6CUZ - chains A and B; structure by X-ray diffraction, 1.75 A resolution.

# Chain A
Protein: Tryptophan synthase beta chain 1
Source organism: Pyrococcus furiosus (strain ATCC 43587 / DSM 3638 / JCM 8422 / Vc1)
Notes: EC 4.2.1.20
UniProtKB: Q8U093 (TRPB1_PYRFU); numbering as in UniProt (aligned over 1-388)
Sequence (388 residues; each row starts with the number of its first residue):
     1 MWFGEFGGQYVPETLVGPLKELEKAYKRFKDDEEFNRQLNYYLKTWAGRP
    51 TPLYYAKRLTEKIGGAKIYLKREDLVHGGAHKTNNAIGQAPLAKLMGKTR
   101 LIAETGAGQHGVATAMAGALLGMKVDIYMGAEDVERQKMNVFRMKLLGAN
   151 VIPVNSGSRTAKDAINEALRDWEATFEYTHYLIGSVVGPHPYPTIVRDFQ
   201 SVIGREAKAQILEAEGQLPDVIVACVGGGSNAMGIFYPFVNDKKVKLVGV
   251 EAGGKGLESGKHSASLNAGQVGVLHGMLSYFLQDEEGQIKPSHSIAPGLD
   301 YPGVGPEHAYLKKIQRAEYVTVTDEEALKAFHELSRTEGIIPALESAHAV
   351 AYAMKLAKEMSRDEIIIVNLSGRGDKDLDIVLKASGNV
Not modelled in the structure: 384-388
Construct notes: engineered mutation Val16 (Ile in Q8U093), Gly17 (Glu in Q8U093), Pro91 (Leu in Q8U093), Leu95 (Phe in Q8U093), Ala161 (Leu in Q8U093), Glu173 (Val in Q8U093), Leu274 (Phe in Q8U093), Ser292 (Thr in Q8U093), Ala384 (Val in Q8U093)
Ion coordination: Na+ site 1: Gly48 (shared with Gly48(B), Pro50(B) of chain B); Na+ site 2: Ser263, Ser265, Tyr301, Gly303
Ligand contacts: FEV ((2E)-2-[(E)-({3-hydroxy-2-methyl-5-[(phosphonooxy)methyl]pyridin-4-yl}methylidene)amino]pent-2-enoic acid): Ala80, His81, Lys82, Thr105, Gly106, Ala107, Gly108, Gln109, His110, Ser185, Cys225, Val226, Gly227, Gly228, Gly229, Ser230, Asn231, Gly298, Leu299, Tyr301, Ala343, Glu345, Ser371, Gly372
UniProt features mapped onto this chain:
  - modified residue: Lys82 (N6-(pyridoxal phosphate)lysine)

# Chain B
Protein: Tryptophan synthase beta chain 1
Source organism: Pyrococcus furiosus (strain ATCC 43587 / DSM 3638 / JCM 8422 / Vc1)
Notes: EC 4.2.1.20
UniProtKB: Q8U093 (TRPB1_PYRFU); residue numbers follow UniProt; this construct covers 1-388
Sequence (388 residues; numbered 1 to 388; the number before each row is that of its first residue):
     1 MWFGEFGGQYVPETLVGPLKELEKAYKRFKDDEEFNRQLNYYLKTWAGRP
    51 TPLYYAKRLTEKIGGAKIYLKREDLVHGGAHKTNNAIGQAPLAKLMGKTR
   101 LIAETGAGQHGVATAMAGALLGMKVDIYMGAEDVERQKMNVFRMKLLGAN
   151 VIPVNSGSRTAKDAINEALRDWEATFEYTHYLIGSVVGPHPYPTIVRDFQ
   201 SVIGREAKAQILEAEGQLPDVIVACVGGGSNAMGIFYPFVNDKKVKLVGV
   251 EAGGKGLESGKHSASLNAGQVGVLHGMLSYFLQDEEGQIKPSHSIAPGLD
   301 YPGVGPEHAYLKKIQRAEYVTVTDEEALKAFHELSRTEGIIPALESAHAV
   351 AYAMKLAKEMSRDEIIIVNLSGRGDKDLDIVLKASGNV
Not modelled in the structure: 130-134, 156-157, 285, 385-388
Construct notes: engineered mutation Val16 (Ile in Q8U093), Gly17 (Glu in Q8U093), Pro91 (Leu in Q8U093), Leu95 (Phe in Q8U093), Ala161 (Leu in Q8U093), Glu173 (Val in Q8U093), Leu274 (Phe in Q8U093), Ser292 (Thr in Q8U093), Ala384 (Val in Q8U093)
Modified residues: Lys82 ((2S)-2-amino-6-[[3-hydroxy-2-methyl-5-(phosphonooxymethyl)pyridin-4-yl]methylideneamino]hexanoic acid; LLP)
Ion coordination: Na+ site 1: Gly48, Pro50 (shared with Gly48(A) of chain A); Na+ site 2: Ser263, Ser265, Tyr301, Gly303
UniProt features mapped onto this chain:
  - modified residue: Lys82 (N6-(pyridoxal phosphate)lysine)

# Chain A / chain B interface
Pairs across the interface (84; chain A residue first):
  Tyr41(A) - Tyr55(B)
  Lys44(A) - Pro52(B)
  Lys44(A) - Glu213(B)  salt bridge
  Thr45(A) - Pro52(B)
  Thr45(A) - Leu53(B)
  Thr45(A) - Tyr54(B)
  Thr45(A) - Arg72(B)
  Trp46(A) - Tyr54(B)
  Trp46(A) - Arg72(B)  hydrogen bond (backbone-side chain)
  Trp46(A) - Leu75(B)
  Trp46(A) - Glu338(B)  hydrogen bond (side chain-backbone)
  Trp46(A) - Gly339(B)
  Trp46(A) - Ile340(B)
  Gly48(A) - Pro52(B)
  Pro52(A) - Lys44(B)
  Pro52(A) - Thr45(B)
  Leu53(A) - Thr45(B)
  Tyr54(A) - Thr45(B)
  Tyr54(A) - Trp46(B)
  Tyr54(A) - Leu120(B)
  Tyr55(A) - Tyr41(B)
  Arg58(A) - Leu120(B)
  Arg58(A) - Leu121(B)  hydrogen bond (side chain-backbone)
  Arg58(A) - Gly122(B)
  Arg72(A) - Thr45(B)  hydrogen bond (side chain-backbone)
  Arg72(A) - Trp46(B)  hydrogen bond (side chain-backbone)
  Arg72(A) - His77(B)  hydrogen bond
  Leu75(A) - Gly48(B)
  Leu75(A) - His77(B)
  His77(A) - Arg72(B)  hydrogen bond
  His77(A) - Leu75(B)
  His77(A) - Gly339(B)  hydrogen bond (side chain-backbone)
  His77(A) - Ile340(B)
  Met116(A) - Gly339(B)
  Ala119(A) - Arg58(B)  hydrogen bond (backbone-side chain)
  Ala119(A) - Ser335(B)
  Ala119(A) - Arg336(B)
  Ala119(A) - Thr337(B)
  Ala119(A) - Gly339(B)
  Leu120(A) - Tyr54(B)
  Leu120(A) - Arg58(B)
  Leu120(A) - Thr337(B)
  Leu120(A) - Glu338(B)
  Gly122(A) - Arg58(B)
  Met139(A) - Leu378(B)  hydrophobic
  Phe142(A) - Leu378(B)
  Phe142(A) - Leu382(B)  hydrophobic
  Arg143(A) - Asp375(B)  salt bridge
  Arg143(A) - Leu378(B)
  Leu146(A) - Phe331(B)  hydrophobic
  Leu146(A) - His332(B)
  Leu146(A) - Ser335(B)
  Leu146(A) - Arg336(B)
  Leu146(A) - Leu378(B)  hydrophobic
  Leu147(A) - Ser335(B)
  Leu147(A) - Gly339(B)
  Leu147(A) - Ile341(B)  hydrophobic
  Gly148(A) - Arg336(B)
  Phe331(A) - Leu146(B)  hydrophobic
  His332(A) - Leu146(B)
  Ser335(A) - Ala119(B)
  Ser335(A) - Leu146(B)
  Ser335(A) - Leu147(B)
  Arg336(A) - Ala119(B)
  Arg336(A) - Leu146(B)
  Arg336(A) - Gly148(B)
  Thr337(A) - Ala119(B)
  Glu338(A) - Trp46(B)  hydrogen bond (backbone-side chain)
  Gly339(A) - Trp46(B)
  Gly339(A) - His77(B)  hydrogen bond (backbone-side chain)
  Gly339(A) - Met116(B)
  Gly339(A) - Ala119(B)
  Gly339(A) - Leu147(B)
  Ile340(A) - Trp46(B)
  Ile340(A) - His77(B)
  Ile341(A) - Arg143(B)
  Arg373(A) - Arg373(B)
  Arg373(A) - Asp375(B)  salt bridge
  Asp375(A) - Arg143(B)  salt bridge
  Asp375(A) - Arg373(B)  salt bridge
  Leu378(A) - Met139(B)
  Leu378(A) - Phe142(B)
  Leu378(A) - Arg143(B)
  Leu378(A) - Leu146(B)  hydrophobic
Also at the interface, not in a pair above, chain A (41 interface residues in all): Ala47, Asp74, Leu121, Lys145, Val381, Leu382
Also at the interface, not in a pair above, chain B (43 interface residues in all): Ala47, Asp74, Lys145, Asp379, Val381

# Summary
The interface between chain A and chain B involves 41 residues on one side and 43 on the other, with 11
hydrogen bonds and 5 salt bridges. Among the polar pairs are Lys44(A)-Glu213(B), Arg143(A)-Asp375(B) and
Arg373(A)-Asp375(B). Chain A binds compound FEV.
Chain A is Tryptophan synthase beta chain 1 and chain B is Tryptophan synthase beta chain 1, both from
Pyrococcus furiosus (strain ATCC 43587 / DSM 3638 / JCM 8422 / Vc1); the structure, Engineered TrpB from
Pyrococcus furiosus, PfTrpB7E6 with (2S,3R)-ethylserine bound as the amino-acrylate, was determined by X-ray
diffraction (same publication as 6CUT and 6CUV).
